PDB entry 7A3Q | X-ray diffraction, 2.70 A resolution | chains B and I of the 6 polymer chains in the assembly

== Chain B ==
Molecule: Envelope protein E
Organism: Dengue virus 4
UniProt: S5S2D1 (S5S2D1_9FLAV); residues 1-395 here correspond to UniProt positions 28-422 (UniProt number = residue number + 27)
Amino-acid sequence (395 residues; row label = number of the first residue in the row):
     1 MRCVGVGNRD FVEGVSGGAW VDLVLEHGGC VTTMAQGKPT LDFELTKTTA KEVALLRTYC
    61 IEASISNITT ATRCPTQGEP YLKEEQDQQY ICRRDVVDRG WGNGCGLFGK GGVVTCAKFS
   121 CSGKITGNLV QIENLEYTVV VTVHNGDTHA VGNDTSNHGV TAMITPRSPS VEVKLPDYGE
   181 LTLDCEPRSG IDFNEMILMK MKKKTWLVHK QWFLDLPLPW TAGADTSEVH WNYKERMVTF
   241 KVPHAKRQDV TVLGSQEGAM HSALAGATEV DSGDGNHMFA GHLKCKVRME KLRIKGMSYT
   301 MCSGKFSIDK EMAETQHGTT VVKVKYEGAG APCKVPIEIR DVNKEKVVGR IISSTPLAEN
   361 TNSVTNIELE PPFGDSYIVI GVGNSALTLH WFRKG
Disordered / not traced: 17-20, 146-157, 224-227, 244-247, 272-276
Disulfide bonds: Cys3-Cys30, Cys60-Cys121, Cys74-Cys105, Cys92-Cys116, Cys185-Cys285, Cys302-Cys333
Covalent attachments: N-acetylglucosamine (NAG) linked to Asn67
From the paper describing this entry:
  - post-translational modification sites: Asn67

== Chain I ==
Molecule: Single Chain Variable Fragment
Organism: Homo sapiens
Amino-acid sequence (144 residues; numbered -1 to 127 plus 15 insertion-coded residues; the number before each row is that of its first residue; a row labelled like 82A-82C holds insertion residues (82A, then the next letters in order); numbers below 1 keep their minus sign (Met-1 is residue -1)):
    -1 MAEVQLVESG AEVKKPGASV KVSCKASGYT FTSYAMHWVR QAPGQRLEWM GWIN
   52A A
    53 GNGNTKYSQK FQDRVTITRD TSASTAYMEL
82A-82C SSL
    83 RSEDTAIYYC ARDKVDDY
100A-100K GDYWFPTLWYF
   101 DYWGQGTLVT VSSGTGGSGG GGSGGGG
Disordered / not traced: -1 to 0, 112-127
Disulfide bonds: Cys22-Cys92
Ligand contacts: 3CX ((2S)-3-(cyclohexylamino)-2-hydroxypropane-1-sulfonic acid): Gly42, Gln43, Arg44

== Interface between chain B and chain I ==
Residue-residue contacts (8; chain B residue first):
  Thr72(B) - Trp100D(I)
  Thr72(B) - Phe100E(I)
  Val97(B) - Trp100D(I)  hydrophobic
  Arg99(B) - Phe100E(I)
  Trp101(B) - Leu100H(I)
  Asn103(B) - Phe100E(I)
  Gly104(B) - Leu100H(I)
  Gln248(B) - Trp100D(I)
Other interface residues (no listed pair), chain B (9 interface residues in all): Gly102, Val113
Other interface residues (no listed pair), chain I (4 interface residues in all): Pro100F

== Overview ==
9 residues of chain B and 4 residues of chain I are in contact. Chain I binds compound 3CX. Covalently linked
N-acetylglucosamine: at Asn67(B). From the paper: a modification site at Asn67(B).
Chain B is Envelope protein E (Dengue virus 4) and chain I is Single Chain Variable Fragment (Homo sapiens);
the structure, Crystal structure of dengue 4 virus envelope glycoprotein in complex with the scFv fragment of
the ..., was determined by X-ray diffraction together with 7A3N, 7A3O, 7A3P and 7A3U from the same study.
